4KUM - chains A and B; structure by X-ray diffraction, 3.05 A resolution.

# Chain A
Molecule: Lysine-specific histone demethylase 1A
Source organism: Homo sapiens
Notes: fragment: SWIRM andFAD binding domains, residues 171-836
UniProtKB: O60341 (KDM1A_HUMAN); residues 171-836 here = UniProt positions 171-836
Sequence (666 residues; numbered 171 to 836; the number before each row is that of its first residue):
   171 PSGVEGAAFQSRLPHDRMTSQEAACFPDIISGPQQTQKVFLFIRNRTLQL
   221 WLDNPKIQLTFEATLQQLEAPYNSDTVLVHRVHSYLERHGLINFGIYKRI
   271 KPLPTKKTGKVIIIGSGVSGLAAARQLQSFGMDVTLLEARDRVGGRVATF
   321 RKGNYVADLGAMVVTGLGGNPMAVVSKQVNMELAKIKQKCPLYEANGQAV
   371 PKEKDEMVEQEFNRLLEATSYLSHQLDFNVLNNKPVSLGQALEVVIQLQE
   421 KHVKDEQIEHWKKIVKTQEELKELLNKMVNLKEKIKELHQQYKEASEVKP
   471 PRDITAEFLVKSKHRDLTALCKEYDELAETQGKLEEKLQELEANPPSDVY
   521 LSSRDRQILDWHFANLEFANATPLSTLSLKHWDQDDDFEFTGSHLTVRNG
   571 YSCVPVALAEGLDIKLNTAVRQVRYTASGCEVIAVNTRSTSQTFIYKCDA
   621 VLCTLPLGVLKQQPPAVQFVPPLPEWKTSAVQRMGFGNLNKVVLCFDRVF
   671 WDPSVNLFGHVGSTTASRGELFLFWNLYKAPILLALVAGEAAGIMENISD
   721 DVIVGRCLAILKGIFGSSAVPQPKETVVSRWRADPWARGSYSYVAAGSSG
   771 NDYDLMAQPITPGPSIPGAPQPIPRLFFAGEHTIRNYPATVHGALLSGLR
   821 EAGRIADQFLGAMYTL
Small-molecule neighbours:
  - FAD (flavin-adenine dinucleotide): Ile284, Gly285, Ser286, Gly287, Val288, Ser289, Gly290, Leu307, Glu308, Ala309, Arg310, Gly314, Gly315, Arg316, Val317, Leu329, Gly330, Ala331, Met332, Val333, Tyr571, Thr588, Ala589, Val590, Thr624, Leu625, Pro626, Val629, Val637, Leu659, Lys661, Trp751, Trp756, Ser760, Tyr761, Gly800, Glu801, Ala809, Thr810, Val811, Ala814
  - (6S)-5,6,7,8-tetrahydrofolate (THG): Val333, Thr335, Ile356, Gln358, Phe538, Ala539, Glu559, His564, Trp695, Tyr761, Pro808, Ala809, Thr810
Reported in the primary citation:
  - binding site for (6S)-5,6,7,8-tetrahydrofolate: Val333, Phe538, Ala539, His564, Tyr761, Ala809

# Chain B
Molecule: REST corepressor 1
Source organism: Homo sapiens
UniProtKB: J3KN32 (J3KN32_HUMAN); residues 286-482 here correspond to UniProt positions 289-485 (UniProt number = residue number + 3)
Sequence (235 residues; numbered 248 to 482; the number before each row is that of its first residue):
   248 MGSSHHHHHHSSGLVPRGSHMASMTGGQQMGRGSEFGRPTETVPQVKKEK
   298 HSTQAKNRAKRKPPKGMFLSQEDVEAVSANATAATTVLRQLDMELVSVKR
   348 QIQNIKQTNSALKEKLDGGIEPYRLPEVIQKCNARWTTEEQLLAVQAIRK
   398 YGRDFQAISDVIGNKSVVQVKNFFVNYRRRFNIDEVLQEWEAEHGKEETN
   448 GPSNQKPVKSPDNSIKMPEEEDEAPVLDVRYASAS
Not modelled in the structure: 248-307, 441-482
Construct notes: expression tag (248-285)

# How chain A and chain B interact
Pairs across the interface - 85 pairs, chain A then chain B:
  Glu381(A) - Met314(B)
  Arg384(A) - Pro311(B)
  Arg384(A) - Lys312(B)  hydrogen bond (side chain-backbone)
  Arg384(A) - Met314(B)
  Leu385(A) - Met314(B)
  Glu387(A) - Pro311(B)
  Tyr391(A) - Lys309(B)
  Tyr391(A) - Pro310(B)
  Tyr391(A) - Leu316(B)  hydrophobic
  Leu392(A) - Leu316(B)  hydrophobic
  Leu396(A) - Gln318(B)
  Phe398(A) - Val321(B)  hydrophobic
  Leu401(A) - Ser325(B)
  Gln417(A) - Val324(B)
  Gln417(A) - Ala331(B)
  Leu418(A) - Phe315(B)
  Leu418(A) - Asp320(B)
  Leu418(A) - Val321(B)  hydrophobic
  Leu418(A) - Val324(B)  hydrophobic
  Gln419(A) - Gly313(B)
  Gln419(A) - Met314(B)
  Gln419(A) - Phe315(B)  hydrogen bond (side chain-backbone)
  Glu420(A) - Leu335(B)
  Lys421(A) - Asp320(B)  salt bridge
  His422(A) - Phe315(B)
  Lys424(A) - Leu335(B)
  Lys424(A) - Leu338(B)
  Lys424(A) - Asp339(B)  salt bridge
  Asp425(A) - Leu338(B)
  Gln427(A) - Leu342(B)
  Ile428(A) - Leu338(B)  hydrophobic
  Ile428(A) - Glu341(B)
  Trp431(A) - Leu342(B)
  Trp431(A) - Val345(B)  hydrophobic
  Trp431(A) - Ile349(B)  hydrophobic
  Lys432(A) - Glu341(B)
  Ile434(A) - Ile349(B)  hydrophobic
  Val435(A) - Gln348(B)
  Val435(A) - Ile349(B)  hydrophobic
  Gln438(A) - Ile349(B)  hydrogen bond (side chain-backbone)
  Gln438(A) - Ile352(B)
  Gln438(A) - Lys353(B)
  Gln438(A) - Asn356(B)  hydrogen bond
  Leu441(A) - Asn356(B)
  Lys442(A) - Asn356(B)
  Lys442(A) - Leu359(B)
  Leu445(A) - Asn356(B)
  Leu445(A) - Leu359(B)  hydrophobic
  Asn446(A) - Leu359(B)
  Met448(A) - Leu363(B)
  Val449(A) - Lys362(B)
  Val449(A) - Leu363(B)  hydrophobic
  Lys452(A) - Lys362(B)
  Lys452(A) - Leu363(B)  hydrogen bond (side chain-backbone)
  Lys452(A) - Asp364(B)
  Lys452(A) - Gly366(B)  hydrogen bond (side chain-backbone)
  Ile455(A) - Tyr370(B)  hydrophobic
  Lys456(A) - Tyr370(B)
  His459(A) - Pro369(B)
  His459(A) - Tyr370(B)
  Tyr462(A) - Leu372(B)  hydrophobic
  Ile474(A) - Leu389(B)  hydrophobic
  Ile474(A) - Gln393(B)
  Thr475(A) - Gln393(B)
  Phe478(A) - Leu390(B)  hydrophobic
  Phe478(A) - Gln393(B)
  Phe478(A) - Ala394(B)
  Lys481(A) - Val408(B)
  Ser482(A) - Lys397(B)  hydrogen bond
  Ser482(A) - Tyr398(B)  hydrogen bond
  Arg485(A) - Tyr398(B)
  Arg485(A) - Ala404(B)
  Arg485(A) - Asp407(B)  salt bridge
  Arg485(A) - Val408(B)
  Asp486(A) - Lys397(B)  salt bridge
  Asp486(A) - Tyr398(B)  hydrogen bond
  Leu487(A) - Tyr370(B)
  Leu487(A) - Leu372(B)  hydrophobic
  Thr488(A) - Glu374(B)
  Cys491(A) - Ile367(B)  hydrophobic
  Tyr494(A) - Leu363(B)
  Tyr494(A) - Gly366(B)
  Tyr494(A) - Ile367(B)  hydrophobic
  Asp495(A) - Arg371(B)  salt bridge
  Glu505(A) - Lys360(B)  salt bridge
Interface residues without a listed pair, chain A (55 interface residues in all): Ala388, Gln395, Val415, Glu439, Glu477, His484, Gln501
Interface residues without a listed pair, chain B (54 interface residues in all): Arg308, Ser317, Val334, Lys346, Thr355, Gly365, Glu386, Ile409

# Overview
The interface between chain A and chain B involves 55 residues on one side and 54 on the other, with 9
hydrogen bonds and 6 salt bridges. Polar pairs include Lys421(A)-Asp320(B), Lys424(A)-Asp339(B) and
Arg485(A)-Asp407(B). Chain A binds flavin-adenine dinucleotide and (6S)-5,6,7,8-tetrahydrofolate. From the
paper: a binding site for (6S)-5,6,7,8-tetrahydrofolate at Val333(A), Phe538(A) and Ala539(A) among others.
Here chain A is Lysine-specific histone demethylase 1A and chain B is REST corepressor 1, both from Homo
sapiens. Entry 4KUM (Structure of LSD1-CoREST-Tetrahydrofolate complex) was determined by X-ray diffraction.
